Entry 8J2M (electron microscopy, 3.40 A resolution); this record covers chains A and B.

# Chain A (and B)
Molecule: Na+/H+ antiporter
Source organism: Oryza sativa Japonica Group
Notes: chain B of this document is another copy of the same molecule, construct and numbering; everything in this record applies to it too
Reference sequence: Q5ICN3 (Q5ICN3_ORYSJ); numbering as in UniProt (aligned over 1-976)
Sequence (1038 residues; row label = number of the first residue in the row):
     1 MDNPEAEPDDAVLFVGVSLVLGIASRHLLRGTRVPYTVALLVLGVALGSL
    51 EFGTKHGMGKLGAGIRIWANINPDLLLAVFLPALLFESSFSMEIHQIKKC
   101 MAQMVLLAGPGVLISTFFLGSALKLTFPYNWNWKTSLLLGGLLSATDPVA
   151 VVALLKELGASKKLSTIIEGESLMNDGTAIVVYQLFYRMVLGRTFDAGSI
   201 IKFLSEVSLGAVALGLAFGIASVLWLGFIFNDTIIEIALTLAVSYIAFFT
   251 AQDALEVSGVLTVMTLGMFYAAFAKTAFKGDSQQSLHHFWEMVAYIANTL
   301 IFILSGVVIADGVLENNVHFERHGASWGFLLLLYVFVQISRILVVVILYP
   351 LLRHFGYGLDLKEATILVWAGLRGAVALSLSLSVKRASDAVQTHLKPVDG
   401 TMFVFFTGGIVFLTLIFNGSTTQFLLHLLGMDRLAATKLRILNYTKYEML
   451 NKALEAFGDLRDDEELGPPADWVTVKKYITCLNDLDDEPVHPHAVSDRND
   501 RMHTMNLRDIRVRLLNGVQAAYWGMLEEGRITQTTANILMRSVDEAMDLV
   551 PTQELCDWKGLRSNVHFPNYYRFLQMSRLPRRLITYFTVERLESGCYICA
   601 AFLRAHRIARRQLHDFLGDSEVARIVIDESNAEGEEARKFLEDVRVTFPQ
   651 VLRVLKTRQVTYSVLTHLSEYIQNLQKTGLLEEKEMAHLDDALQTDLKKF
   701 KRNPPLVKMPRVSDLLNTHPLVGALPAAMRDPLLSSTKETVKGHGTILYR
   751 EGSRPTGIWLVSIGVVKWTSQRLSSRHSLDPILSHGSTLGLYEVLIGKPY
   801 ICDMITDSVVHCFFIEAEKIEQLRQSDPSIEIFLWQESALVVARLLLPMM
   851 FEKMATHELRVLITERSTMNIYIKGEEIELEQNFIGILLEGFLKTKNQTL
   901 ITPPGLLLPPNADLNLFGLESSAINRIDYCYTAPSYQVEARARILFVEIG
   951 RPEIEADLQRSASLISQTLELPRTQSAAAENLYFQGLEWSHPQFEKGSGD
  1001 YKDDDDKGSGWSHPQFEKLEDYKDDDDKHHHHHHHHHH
Unresolved in the structure: 1-6, 431-1038
Construct notes: expression tag (977-1038)
Small-molecule neighbours:
  - 46E ((2R)-3-{[(S)-(2-aminoethoxy)(hydroxy)phosphoryl]oxy}-2-(tetradecanoyloxy)propyl tetradecanoate), molecule 1: Pro8, Ala11, Val12, Val15, Trp68
  - 46E, molecule 2: Ile67, Trp68, Asn70, Ile71, Asn72, Leu75, Val79, Phe80, Ala83, Tyr245, Val293, Ala297, Leu300

# Chain A / chain B interface
Residue-residue contacts (65; chain A residue first):
  Pro8(A) - Asp74(B)
  Asp9(A) - Ala78(B)
  Asp9(A) - Phe249(B)
  Asp9(A) - Asp253(B)
  Asp10(A) - Phe249(B)
  Val12(A) - Tyr245(B)  hydrophobic
  Leu13(A) - Ile246(B)  hydrophobic
  Leu13(A) - Phe249(B)  hydrophobic
  Leu19(A) - Ala238(B)
  Leu19(A) - Leu241(B)  hydrophobic
  Leu19(A) - Ala242(B)  hydrophobic
  Val20(A) - Ala242(B)  hydrophobic
  Ile23(A) - Ile235(B)
  Ile23(A) - Ala238(B)  hydrophobic
  Ile23(A) - Leu239(B)
  Arg26(A) - Ile235(B)
  His27(A) - Trp225(B)
  His27(A) - Ile229(B)
  Arg30(A) - Asn231(B)
  Lys60(A) - Phe249(B)
  Lys60(A) - Asp253(B)
  Asn72(A) - Pro8(B)
  Asp74(A) - Pro8(B)
  Ala78(A) - Asp9(B)
  Trp225(A) - Ala24(B)  hydrophobic
  Trp225(A) - His27(B)
  Ile229(A) - His27(B)
  Asn231(A) - Arg30(B)
  Thr233(A) - His288(B)
  Ile234(A) - His288(B)
  Ile234(A) - Glu291(B)
  Ile234(A) - Met292(B)  hydrophobic
  Ile234(A) - Tyr295(B)  hydrophobic
  Ile235(A) - Ile23(B)
  Ile235(A) - Arg26(B)
  Ile235(A) - Tyr295(B)
  Ile237(A) - His288(B)
  Ala238(A) - Leu19(B)
  Ala238(A) - Ile23(B)  hydrophobic
  Ala238(A) - Met292(B)
  Ala238(A) - Tyr295(B)  hydrophobic
  Leu239(A) - Ile23(B)
  Leu241(A) - Leu19(B)  hydrophobic
  Ala242(A) - Leu19(B)  hydrophobic
  Ala242(A) - Val20(B)  hydrophobic
  Tyr245(A) - Val12(B)  hydrophobic
  Ile246(A) - Leu13(B)  hydrophobic
  Phe249(A) - Asp9(B)
  Phe249(A) - Asp10(B)
  Phe249(A) - Leu13(B)  hydrophobic
  Phe249(A) - Lys60(B)
  Asp253(A) - Asp9(B)
  Asp253(A) - Lys60(B)
  Asp281(A) - Gln284(B)
  Gln284(A) - Asp281(B)
  His288(A) - Thr233(B)
  His288(A) - Ile234(B)
  His288(A) - Ile237(B)
  Phe289(A) - Phe289(B)  hydrophobic
  Glu291(A) - Ile234(B)
  Met292(A) - Ile234(B)  hydrophobic
  Met292(A) - Ala238(B)
  Tyr295(A) - Ile234(B)  hydrophobic
  Tyr295(A) - Ile235(B)
  Tyr295(A) - Ala238(B)  hydrophobic
Other interface residues (no listed pair), chain A (45 interface residues in all): Gly16, Val17, Ala24, Leu75, Phe228, Phe230, Asp232, Ser285
Other interface residues (no listed pair), chain B (45 interface residues in all): Gly16, Val17, Asn72, Leu75, Phe228, Phe230, Asp232, Ser285

# Summary
The chain A/chain B interface involves 45 residues from each chain. Ligands of chain A: compound 46E.
Both chains are Na+/H+ antiporter (Oryza sativa Japonica Group). Entry 8J2M (The truncated rice Na+/H+
antiporter SOS1 (1-976) in a constitutively active state) was determined by electron microscopy, deposited
together with 8IWO.
